PDB entry 3QP4 | X-ray diffraction, 1.55 A resolution | chain A

Chain A:
Protein: CviR transcriptional regulator
Organism: Chromobacterium violaceum
Notes: fragment: ligand binding domain
UniProt: D3W065 (D3W065_CHRVO); numbering as in UniProt (aligned over 10-187)
Amino-acid sequence (182 residues; each row starts with the number of its first residue):
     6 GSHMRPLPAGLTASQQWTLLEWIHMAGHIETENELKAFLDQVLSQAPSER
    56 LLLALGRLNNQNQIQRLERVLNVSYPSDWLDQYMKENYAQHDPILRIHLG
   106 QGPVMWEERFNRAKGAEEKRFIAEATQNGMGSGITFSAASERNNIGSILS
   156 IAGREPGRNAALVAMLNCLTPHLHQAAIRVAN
Not modelled in the structure: 6-8, 187
Differences from the reference sequence: expression tag (6-9)
Small-molecule neighbours: N-decanoyl-L-homoserine lactone (HL0; N-[(3S)-2-oxotetrahydrofuran-3-yl]decanamide): Leu57, Leu72, Val75, Tyr80, Trp84, Leu85, Tyr88, Met89, Asp97, Ile99, Leu100, Trp111, Phe115, Phe126, Ala130, Met135, Thr140, Ile153, Ser155
What the authors report for this chain:
  - conformationally variable residues (side-chain flip): Met89
  - binding site for N-decanoyl-L-homoserine lactone: Met89
  - mutagenesis - M89F, M89L: unchanged signaling in response to N-decanoyl-L-homoserine lactone
  - mutagenesis - M89A, M89S: increased signaling in response to N-decanoyl-L-homoserine lactone
  - mutagenesis - M89F, M89L: unchanged signaling in response to C10-HSL
  - mutagenesis - M89A, M89S: increased signaling in response to C10-HSL
  - mutagenesis - M89S: increased binding to C10-HSL

In short:
Ligands of chain A: N-decanoyl-L-homoserine lactone. From the paper: a binding site for
N-decanoyl-L-homoserine lactone at Met89; M89A and M89S increase signaling in response to
N-decanoyl-L-homoserine lactone; 4 substitutions were tested in all.
Chain A is CviR transcriptional regulator (Chromobacterium violaceum); the structure, Crystal structure of
CviR ligand-binding domain bound to C10-HSL, was determined by X-ray diffraction (same publication as 3QP1,
3QP2, 3QP5 and 3QP6).
